9ENP - chains A and D of the 4 polymer chains in the assembly; structure by electron microscopy, 2.12 A resolution.

[Chain A]
Protein: DNA polymerase catalytic subunit
Source organism: Human alphaherpesvirus 1 strain KOS
Notes: EC 2.7.7.7, 3.1.26.4
Reference sequence: P04293 (DPOL_HHV11); numbering as in UniProt (aligned over 1-1235)
Chain sequence (1235 residues; numbered 1 to 1235; the number before each row is that of its first residue):
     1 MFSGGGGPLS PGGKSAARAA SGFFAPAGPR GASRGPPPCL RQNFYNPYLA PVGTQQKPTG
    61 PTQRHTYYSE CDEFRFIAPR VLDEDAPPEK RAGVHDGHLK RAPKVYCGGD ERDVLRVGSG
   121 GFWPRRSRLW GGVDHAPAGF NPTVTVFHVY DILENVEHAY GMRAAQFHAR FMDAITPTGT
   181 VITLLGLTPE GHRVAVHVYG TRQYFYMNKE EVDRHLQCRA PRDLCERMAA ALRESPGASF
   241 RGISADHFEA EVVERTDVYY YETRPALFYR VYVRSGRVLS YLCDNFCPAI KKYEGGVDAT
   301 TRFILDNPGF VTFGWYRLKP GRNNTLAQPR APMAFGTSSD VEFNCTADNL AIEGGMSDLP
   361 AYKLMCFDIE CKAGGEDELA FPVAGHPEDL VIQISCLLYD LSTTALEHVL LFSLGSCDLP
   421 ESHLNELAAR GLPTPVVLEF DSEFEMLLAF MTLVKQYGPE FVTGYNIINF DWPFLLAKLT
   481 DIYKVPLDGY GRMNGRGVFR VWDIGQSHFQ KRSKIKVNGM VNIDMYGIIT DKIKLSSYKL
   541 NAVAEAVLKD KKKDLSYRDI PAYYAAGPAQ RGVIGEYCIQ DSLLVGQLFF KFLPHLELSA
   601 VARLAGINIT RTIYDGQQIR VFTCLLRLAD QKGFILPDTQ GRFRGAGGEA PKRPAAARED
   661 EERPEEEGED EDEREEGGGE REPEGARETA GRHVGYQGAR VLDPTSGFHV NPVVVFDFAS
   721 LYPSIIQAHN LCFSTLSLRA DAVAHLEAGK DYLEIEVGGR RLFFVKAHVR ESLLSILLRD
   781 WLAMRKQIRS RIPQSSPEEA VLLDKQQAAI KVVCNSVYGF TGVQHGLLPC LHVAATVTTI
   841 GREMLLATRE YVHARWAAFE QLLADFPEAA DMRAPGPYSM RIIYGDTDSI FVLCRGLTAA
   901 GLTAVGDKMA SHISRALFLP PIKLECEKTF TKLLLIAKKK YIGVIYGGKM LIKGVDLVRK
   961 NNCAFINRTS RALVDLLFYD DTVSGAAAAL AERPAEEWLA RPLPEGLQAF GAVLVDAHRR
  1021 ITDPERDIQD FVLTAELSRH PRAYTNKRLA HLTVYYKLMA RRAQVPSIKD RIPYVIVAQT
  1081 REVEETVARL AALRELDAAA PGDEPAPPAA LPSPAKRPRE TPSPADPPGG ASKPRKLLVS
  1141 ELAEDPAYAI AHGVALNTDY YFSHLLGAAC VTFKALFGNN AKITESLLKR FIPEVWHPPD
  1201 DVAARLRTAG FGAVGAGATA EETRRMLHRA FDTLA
Disordered / not traced: 1-58, 505-511, 640-699, 1095-1132
Construct notes: variant Arg330 (Ala in P04293)
Bound ions: Ca2+ site 1: Asp368, Ile369, Glu370; Ca2+ site 2: Asp368, Tyr465, Asp471
What the authors report for this chain:
  - conformationally variable residues (side-chain flip): Tyr577
  - binding site for the 46-nt DNA strand: Phe381, Tyr557
  - specificity-determining residues: Tyr722 (proposed by the authors, not directly observed)
  - mutagenesis - Y577F, Y577H, W781V (11-fold): decreased catalytic activity (citing earlier work)
  - catalytic residues: Tyr577 (proposed by the authors, not directly observed)

[Chain D]
Molecule: 67-nt DNA strand
Sequence (67 nucleotides; row label = number of the first residue in the row; numbers below 1 keep their minus sign (DA-22 is residue -22)):
   -22 ATTTGCTGAC CTTTGTTCTG GGTGAGTTGG TTGGACGGCT GCGAGGCGAT CAAGGTGTCG
    38 TAGTGGC
Disordered / not traced: -22 to 0, 25-44

[How chain A and chain D interact]
Pairs across the interface (11):
  Arg512(A) - DG1(D)  hydrogen bond to the sugar
  Asn961(A) - DT4(D)  phosphate contact
  Asn961(A) - DT5(D)  hydrogen bond to the phosphate
  Arg1048(A) - DG7(D)  phosphate contact
  Arg1048(A) - DT8(D)  salt bridge to the phosphate
  Leu1138(A) - DG7(D)  phosphate contact
  Leu1138(A) - DT8(D)  phosphate contact
  Val1139(A) - DG7(D)  hydrogen bond to the phosphate
  Ser1140(A) - DG7(D)  hydrogen bond to the phosphate
  Tyr1160(A) - DG6(D)  phosphate contact
  His1164(A) - DG6(D)  salt bridge to the phosphate
Other interface residues (no listed pair), chain A (9 interface residues in all): Arg959

[Overview]
9 residues of chain A and 6 residues of chain D are in contact; the contacts include 4 hydrogen bonds and 2
salt bridges. Polar contacts include Arg512(A)-DG1(D), Asn961(A)-DT5(D) and Val1139(A)-DG7(D). Asp368(A),
Ile369(A) and Glu370(A) form the Ca2+ site 1. The paper reports the catalytic residue Tyr577(A); Y577F, Y577H
and W781V of chain A reduce catalytic activity.
Here chain A is DNA polymerase catalytic subunit (Human alphaherpesvirus 1 strain KOS) and chain D is a 67-nt
DNA strand. Entry 9ENP (HSV-1 DNA polymerase-processivity factor complex in exonuclease state with 1-bp DNA
mismatch) was determined by electron microscopy (same publication as 8OJ6, 8OJ7, 8OJA and 8OJD).
